PDB entry 3JAS | electron microscopy, 3.50 A resolution | chains F and B of the 12 polymer chains in the assembly

Chain F (and B):
Molecule: Tubulin beta chain
Source organism: Sus scrofa
Notes: chain B of this document is another copy of the same molecule, construct and numbering; everything in this record applies to it too
Reference sequence: P02554 (TBB_PIG); the author numbering skips numbers that UniProt does not, so the offset changes along the chain: 1-44 = UniProt 1-44; 47-360 = UniProt 45-358; 369-455 = UniProt 359-445
Amino-acid sequence (445 residues; row label = number of the first residue in the row; note: 10 numbers in that range are skipped by the numbering (no residue carries them; nothing is unmodelled there)):
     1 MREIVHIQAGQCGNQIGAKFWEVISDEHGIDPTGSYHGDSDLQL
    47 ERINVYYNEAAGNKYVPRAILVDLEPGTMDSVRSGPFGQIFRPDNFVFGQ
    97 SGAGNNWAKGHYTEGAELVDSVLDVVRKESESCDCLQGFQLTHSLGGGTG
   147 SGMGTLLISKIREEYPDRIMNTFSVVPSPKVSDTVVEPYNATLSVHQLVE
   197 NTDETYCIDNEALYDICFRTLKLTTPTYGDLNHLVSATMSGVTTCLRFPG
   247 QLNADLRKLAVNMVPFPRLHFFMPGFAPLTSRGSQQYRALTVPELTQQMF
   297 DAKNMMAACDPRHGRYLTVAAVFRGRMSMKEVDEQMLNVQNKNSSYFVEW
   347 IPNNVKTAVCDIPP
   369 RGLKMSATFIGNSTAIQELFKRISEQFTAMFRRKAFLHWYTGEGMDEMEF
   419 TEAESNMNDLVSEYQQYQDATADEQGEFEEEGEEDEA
Disordered / not traced: 437-455
Ligand contacts: GDP (guanosine-5'-diphosphate): Gly-10, Gln-11, Cys-12, Gln-15, Ile-16, Glu-71, Asn-101, Ser-140, Gly-143, Gly-144, Thr-145, Gly-146, Val-171, Asp-179, Glu-183, Asn-206, Tyr-224, Asn-228
UniProt features mapped onto this chain:
  - motif: Met-1 to Ile-4 (MREI motif)
  - binding site (GTP): Gln-11, Glu-71, Ser-140, Gly-144, Thr-145, Gly-146, Asn-206, Asn-228
  - binding site (Mg(2+)): Glu-71
  - modified residue: Ser-40 (Phosphoserine), Lys-60 (N6-acetyllysine), Ser-174 (Phosphoserine), Thr-287 (Phosphothreonine), Thr-292 (Phosphothreonine), Arg-320 (Omega-N-methylarginine), Glu-448 (5-glutamyl polyglutamate)
  - cross-link (Glycyl lysine isopeptide (Lys-Gly)): Lys-60 (interchain with G-Cter in ubiquitin), Lys-326 (interchain with G-Cter in ubiquitin)
From the paper describing this entry:
  - conformationally variable residues (loop rearrangement): Glu-71 to Asp-76

Interface between chain F and chain B:
Contacting residue pairs - 10 pairs, chain F then chain B:
  Gln-282(F) / Ala-56(B)
  Tyr-283(F) / Ala-56(B)
  Tyr-283(F) / Val-62(B)  hydrophobic
  Tyr-283(F) / Gln-85(B)  hydrogen bond (side chain-backbone)
  Tyr-283(F) / Arg-88(B)
  Tyr-283(F) / Pro-89(B)
  Arg-284(F) / Ala-56(B)
  Ala-285(F) / Glu-55(B)
  Ala-285(F) / Ala-56(B)
  Ala-285(F) / Ala-57(B)  hydrophobic
Other interface residues (no listed pair), chain F (8 interface residues in all): Ser-280, Leu-286, Glu-290, Gln-293
Other interface residues (no listed pair), chain B (11 interface residues in all): Ile-86, Phe-87, Lys-124, Ser-128

Summary:
8 residues of chain F and 11 residues of chain B are in contact, with 1 hydrogen bond. Its one hydrogen-bonded
contact is Tyr-283(F)/Gln-85(B). Bound to chain F: GDP. From UniProt: 8 GTP-binding residues and Mg2+-binding
residue Glu-71(F) on chain F. From the paper: conformational variability at Glu-71(F).
Chain F and chain B are both Tubulin beta chain (Sus scrofa); the structure, Cryo-EM structure of dynamic
GDP-microtubule (14 protofilaments) decorated with kinesin, was determined by electron microscopy (same
publication as 3JAK, 3JAL, 3JAR, 3JAT and 3JAW).
